PDB entry 8WWJ | electron microscopy, 3.03 A resolution | chains A and R of the 5 polymer chains in the assembly

[Chain A]
Name: Guanine nucleotide-binding protein G(i) subunit alpha-1
From: Homo sapiens
UniProt: P63096 (GNAI1_HUMAN); residues 1-354 here = UniProt positions 1-354
Chain sequence (354 residues; row label = number of the first residue in the row):
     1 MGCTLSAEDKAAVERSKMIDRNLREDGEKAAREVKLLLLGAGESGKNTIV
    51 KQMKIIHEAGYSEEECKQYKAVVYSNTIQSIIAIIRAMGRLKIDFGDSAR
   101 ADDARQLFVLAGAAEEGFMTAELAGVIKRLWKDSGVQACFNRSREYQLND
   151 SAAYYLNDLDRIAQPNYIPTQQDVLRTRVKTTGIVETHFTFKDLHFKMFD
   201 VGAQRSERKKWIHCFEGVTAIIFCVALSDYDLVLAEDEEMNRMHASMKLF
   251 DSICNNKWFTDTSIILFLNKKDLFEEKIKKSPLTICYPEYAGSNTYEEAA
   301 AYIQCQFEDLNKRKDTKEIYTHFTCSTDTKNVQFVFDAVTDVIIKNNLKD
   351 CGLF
Disordered / not traced: 1-3, 55-181
Differences from the reference sequence: conflict Asn47 (Ser in P63096), Ala203 (Gly in P63096), Ala245 (Glu in P63096), Ser326 (Ala in P63096)
Swiss-Prot annotation at these positions:
  - region: Lys35 to Lys46, Thr48 (G1 motif), Asp173 to Thr181 (G2 motif), Phe196 to Gly202, Gln204, Arg205 (G3 motif), Ile265 to Asp272 (G4 motif), Thr324, Cys325, Thr327 to Thr329 (G5 motif)
  - binding site (GTP): Glu43 to Lys46, Thr48, Ser151, Leu175 to Thr181, Asp200 to Gly202, Gln204, Asn269 to Asp272
  - binding site (Mg(2+)): Thr181
  - modified residue: Arg178 (ADP-ribosylarginine), Gln204 (Deamidated glutamine), Cys351 (ADP-ribosylcysteine)
  - lipidation: Gly2 (N-myristoyl glycine), Cys3 (S-palmitoyl cysteine)
  - natural variant: Gly40 (G40C: In NEDHISB; G40R: In NEDHISB), Gly45 (G45D: In NEDHISB), Thr48 (T48I: In NEDHISB; T48K: In NEDHISB), Gln52 (Q52P: In NEDHISB), Ser75 (deletion: In NEDHISB; uncertain significance), Gln172 (deletion: In NEDHISB), Asp173 (D173V: In NEDHISB), Glu186 to Phe189 (deletion: In NEDHISB; uncertain significance), Cys224 (C224Y: In NEDHISB), Lys270 (K270N: In NEDHISB; K270R: In NEDHISB), Asp272 (D272G: In NEDHISB), Val332 (V332E: In NEDHISB; uncertain significance)
  - mutagenesis: Gly42 (G42R: Abolishes switch to an activated conformation and dissociation from beta and gamma subunits upon GTP binding. Abolishes interaction with RGS family members), Glu116 (E116L: Enhances interaction (inactive GDP-bound) with RGS14), Gln147 (Q147L: Enhances interaction (inactive GDP-bound) with RGS14)

[Chain R]
Name: Fusion protein 1, Melanin-concentrating hormone receptor 1, Fusion protein 2
From: Homo sapiens
UniProt: Q99705 (MCHR1_HUMAN); residues 1-396 carry their UniProt numbers (396 of 624 residues fall inside the UniProt entry; the rest is not from it)
Chain sequence (624 residues; row label = number of the first residue in the row; numbers below 1 keep their minus sign (Asp-52 is residue -52)):
   -52 DYKDDDDHHHHHHHHGQPGNGSAFLLAPNGSHAPDHNVTQQRDEENLYFQ
    -2 GVDMSVGAMKKGVGRAVGLGGGSGCQATEEDPLPNCGACAPGQGGRRWRL
    48 PQPAWVEGSSARLWEQATGTGWMDLEASLLPTGPNASNTSDGPDNLTSAG
    98 SPPRTGSISYINIIMPSVFGTICLLGIIGNSTVIFAVVKKSKLHWCNNVP
   148 DIFIINLSVVDLLFLLGMPFMIHQLMGNGVWHFGETMCTLITAMDANSQF
   198 TSTYILTAMAIDRYLATVHPISSTKFRKPSVATLVICLLWALSFISITPV
   248 WLYARLIPFPGGAVGCGIRLPNPDTDLYWFTLYQFFLAFALPFVVITAAY
   298 VRILQRMTSSVAPASQRSIRLRTKRVTRTAIAICLVFFVCWAPYYVLQLT
   348 QLSISRPTLTFVYLYNAAISLGYANSCLNPFVYIVLCETFRKRLVLSVKH
   398 MGSSGGGGSGGGGSSGVFTLEDFVGDWEQTAAYNLDQVLEQGGVSSLLQN
   448 LAVSVTPIQRIVRSGENALKIDIHVIIPYEGLSADQMAQIEEVFKVVYPV
   498 DDHHFKVILPYGTLVIDGVTPNMLNYFGRPYEGIAVFDGKKITVTGTLWN
   548 GNKIIDERLITPDGSMLFRVTINS
Disordered / not traced: -52 to 106, 396-571
Cystine bridges: Cys185-Cys263

[Chain A / chain R interface]
Pairs across the interface (48):
  Arg32(A) with Thr221(R)
  Lys192(A) with Ile218(R)
  Asp193(A) with Ile218(R)
  Leu194(A) with Ile218(R), hydrophobic
  Asn311(A) with Gln313(R)
  Lys314(A) with Ser315(R), hydrogen bond (backbone-backbone)
  Asp315(A) with Ser315(R)
  Lys317(A) with Gln313(R), hydrogen bond (backbone-side chain); Ser315(R), hydrogen bond (backbone-side chain)
  Glu318(A) with Pro310(R); Gln313(R); Ser315(R); Ile316(R); Arg319(R), salt bridge
  Ile319(A) with Pro310(R); Gln313(R), hydrogen bond (backbone-side chain)
  Tyr320(A) with Val308(R); Ala309(R), hydrophobic; Pro310(R)
  Phe334(A) with Val308(R), hydrophobic
  Asp337(A) with Val308(R)
  Asp341(A) with Ala309(R); Arg319(R), salt bridge
  Ile343(A) with Pro217(R), hydrophobic; Ile218(R), hydrophobic
  Ile344(A) with Thr214(R); Pro217(R), hydrophobic; Met304(R)
  Lys345(A) with Arg319(R)
  Asn347(A) with Ala213(R), hydrogen bond (side chain-backbone)
  Leu348(A) with Thr214(R); Val323(R), hydrophobic
  Lys349(A) with Thr386(R)
  Asp350(A) with Asn145(R); Pro147(R)
  Cys351(A) with Pro147(R), hydrophobic; Arg210(R), hydrogen bond (backbone-side chain); Ala213(R), hydrophobic
  Gly352(A) with Tyr380(R); Cys384(R), hydrogen bond (backbone-side chain)
  Leu353(A) with Tyr297(R), hydrophobic; Ile300(R), hydrophobic; Thr326(R), hydrogen bond (backbone-side chain)
  Phe354(A) with Arg319(R); Arg322(R); Cys384(R), hydrogen bond (backbone-side chain); Glu385(R); Thr386(R)
Other interface residues (no listed pair), chain A (29 interface residues in all): Glu28, Phe336, Ala338, Thr340
Other interface residues (no listed pair), chain R (34 interface residues in all): Asp209, Arg224, Lys225, Arg303, Thr305, Ser306, Arg314, Leu318, Leu383

[Overview]
The interface between chain A and chain R involves 29 residues on one side and 34 on the other; the contacts
include 9 hydrogen bonds and 2 salt bridges. Among the polar pairs are Glu318(A)-Arg319(R),
Asp341(A)-Arg319(R) and Lys317(A)-Gln313(R).
Chain A is Guanine nucleotide-binding protein G(i) subunit alpha-1 and chain R is Fusion protein 1,
Melanin-concentrating hormone receptor 1, Fusion protein 2, both from Homo sapiens; the structure, MCHR1-Gi
complex,S2 state, was determined by electron microscopy.
